PDB entry 8OUF | electron microscopy, 3.10 A resolution | chains I and K of the 10 polymer chains in the assembly

[Chain I]
Protein: H/ACA ribonucleoprotein complex subunit 2
From: Homo sapiens
Reference sequence: Q9NX24 (NHP2_HUMAN); numbering as in UniProt (aligned over 1-153)
Amino-acid sequence (153 residues; each row starts with the number of its first residue):
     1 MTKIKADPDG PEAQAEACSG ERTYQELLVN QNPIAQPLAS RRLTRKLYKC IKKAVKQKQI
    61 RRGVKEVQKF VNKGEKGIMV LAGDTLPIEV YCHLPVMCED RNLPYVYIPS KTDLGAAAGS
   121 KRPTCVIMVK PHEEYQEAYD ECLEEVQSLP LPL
Disordered / not traced: 1-22, 153
UniProt features mapped onto this chain:
  - modified residue: S19 (Phosphoserine)
  - cross-link (Glycyl lysine isopeptide (Lys-Gly)): K3 (interchain with G-Cter in SUMO2), K5 (interchain with G-Cter in SUMO)

[Chain K]
Protein: Telomerase Cajal body protein 1
From: Homo sapiens
Reference sequence: Q9BUR4 (TCAB1_HUMAN); residue numbers follow UniProt; this construct covers 1-548
Amino-acid sequence (548 residues; each row starts with the number of its first residue):
     1 MKTLETQPLA PDCCPSDQDP APAHPSPHAS PMNKNADSEL MPPPPERGDP PRLSPDPVAG
    61 SAVSQELREG DPVSLSTPLE TEFGSPSELS PRIEEQELSE NTSLPAEEAN GSLSEEEANG
   121 PELGSGKAME DTSGEPAAED EGDTAWNYSF SQLPRFLSGS WSEFSTQPEN FLKGCKWAPD
   181 GSCILTNSAD NILRIYNLPP ELYHEGEQVE YAEMVPVLRM VEGDTIYDYC WYSLMSSAQP
   241 DTSYVASSSR ENPIHIWDAF TGELRASFRA YNHLDELTAA HSLCFSPDGS QLFCGFNRTV
   301 RVFSTARPGR DCEVRATFAK KQGQSGIISC IAFSPAQPLY ACGSYGRSLG LYAWDDGSPL
   361 ALLGGHQGGI THLCFHPDGN RFFSGARKDA ELLCWDLRQS GYPLWSLGRE VTTNQRIYFD
   421 LDPTGQFLVS GSTSGAVSVW DTDGPGNDGK PEPVLSFLPQ KDCTNGVSLH PSLPLLATAS
   481 GQRVFPEPTE SGDEGEELGL PLLSTRHVHL ECRLQLWWCG GAPDSSIPDD HQGEKGQGGT
   541 EGGVGELI
Disordered / not traced: 1-145, 205-208, 444-448, 490-509, 523-548
UniProt features mapped onto this chain:
  - modified residue: S26 (Phosphoserine), S30 (Phosphoserine), S54 (Phosphoserine), S64 (Phosphoserine), S85 (Phosphoserine), S90 (Phosphoserine), S112 (Phosphoserine), S114 (Phosphoserine), T489 (Phosphothreonine), S491 (Phosphoserine)

[Chain I / chain K interface]
Pairs across the interface (9; chain I residue first):
  K52(I) - E487(K)  salt bridge
  D113(I) - P488(K)
  A116(I) - P486(K)  hydrophobic
  A116(I) - P488(K)
  A117(I) - P488(K)
  S120(I) - P486(K)
  K121(I) - E169(K)  salt bridge
  K121(I) - R483(K)
  K121(I) - V484(K)  hydrogen bond (side chain-backbone)
Interface residues without a listed pair, chain I (8 interface residues in all): Y48, G119
Interface residues without a listed pair, chain K (8 interface residues in all): F485, T489

[In short]
Chain I and chain K each contribute 8 residues to their interface, with 1 hydrogen bond and 2 salt bridges.
Among the polar pairs are K52(I)-E487(K), K121(I)-E169(K) and K121(I)-V484(K).
Chain I is H/ACA ribonucleoprotein complex subunit 2 and chain K is Telomerase Cajal body protein 1, both from
Homo sapiens; the structure, The H/ACA RNP lobe of human telomerase with the dyskerin thumb loop in an open
conformation, was determined by electron microscopy, deposited together with 8OUE.
